Entry 7PER (electron microscopy, 35.00 A resolution (very low resolution: no residue pairs are listed; an interface is given only as per-side residue counts)); this record covers chains P and V of the 24 polymer chains in the assembly.

Chain P (and V):
Molecule: Nuclear pore complex protein Nup205
From: Homo sapiens
Notes: chain V of this document is another copy of the same molecule, construct and numbering; everything in this record applies to it too
UniProt: Q92621 (NU205_HUMAN); residues 1-2012 here = UniProt positions 1-2012
Chain sequence (2012 residues; each row starts with the number of its first residue):
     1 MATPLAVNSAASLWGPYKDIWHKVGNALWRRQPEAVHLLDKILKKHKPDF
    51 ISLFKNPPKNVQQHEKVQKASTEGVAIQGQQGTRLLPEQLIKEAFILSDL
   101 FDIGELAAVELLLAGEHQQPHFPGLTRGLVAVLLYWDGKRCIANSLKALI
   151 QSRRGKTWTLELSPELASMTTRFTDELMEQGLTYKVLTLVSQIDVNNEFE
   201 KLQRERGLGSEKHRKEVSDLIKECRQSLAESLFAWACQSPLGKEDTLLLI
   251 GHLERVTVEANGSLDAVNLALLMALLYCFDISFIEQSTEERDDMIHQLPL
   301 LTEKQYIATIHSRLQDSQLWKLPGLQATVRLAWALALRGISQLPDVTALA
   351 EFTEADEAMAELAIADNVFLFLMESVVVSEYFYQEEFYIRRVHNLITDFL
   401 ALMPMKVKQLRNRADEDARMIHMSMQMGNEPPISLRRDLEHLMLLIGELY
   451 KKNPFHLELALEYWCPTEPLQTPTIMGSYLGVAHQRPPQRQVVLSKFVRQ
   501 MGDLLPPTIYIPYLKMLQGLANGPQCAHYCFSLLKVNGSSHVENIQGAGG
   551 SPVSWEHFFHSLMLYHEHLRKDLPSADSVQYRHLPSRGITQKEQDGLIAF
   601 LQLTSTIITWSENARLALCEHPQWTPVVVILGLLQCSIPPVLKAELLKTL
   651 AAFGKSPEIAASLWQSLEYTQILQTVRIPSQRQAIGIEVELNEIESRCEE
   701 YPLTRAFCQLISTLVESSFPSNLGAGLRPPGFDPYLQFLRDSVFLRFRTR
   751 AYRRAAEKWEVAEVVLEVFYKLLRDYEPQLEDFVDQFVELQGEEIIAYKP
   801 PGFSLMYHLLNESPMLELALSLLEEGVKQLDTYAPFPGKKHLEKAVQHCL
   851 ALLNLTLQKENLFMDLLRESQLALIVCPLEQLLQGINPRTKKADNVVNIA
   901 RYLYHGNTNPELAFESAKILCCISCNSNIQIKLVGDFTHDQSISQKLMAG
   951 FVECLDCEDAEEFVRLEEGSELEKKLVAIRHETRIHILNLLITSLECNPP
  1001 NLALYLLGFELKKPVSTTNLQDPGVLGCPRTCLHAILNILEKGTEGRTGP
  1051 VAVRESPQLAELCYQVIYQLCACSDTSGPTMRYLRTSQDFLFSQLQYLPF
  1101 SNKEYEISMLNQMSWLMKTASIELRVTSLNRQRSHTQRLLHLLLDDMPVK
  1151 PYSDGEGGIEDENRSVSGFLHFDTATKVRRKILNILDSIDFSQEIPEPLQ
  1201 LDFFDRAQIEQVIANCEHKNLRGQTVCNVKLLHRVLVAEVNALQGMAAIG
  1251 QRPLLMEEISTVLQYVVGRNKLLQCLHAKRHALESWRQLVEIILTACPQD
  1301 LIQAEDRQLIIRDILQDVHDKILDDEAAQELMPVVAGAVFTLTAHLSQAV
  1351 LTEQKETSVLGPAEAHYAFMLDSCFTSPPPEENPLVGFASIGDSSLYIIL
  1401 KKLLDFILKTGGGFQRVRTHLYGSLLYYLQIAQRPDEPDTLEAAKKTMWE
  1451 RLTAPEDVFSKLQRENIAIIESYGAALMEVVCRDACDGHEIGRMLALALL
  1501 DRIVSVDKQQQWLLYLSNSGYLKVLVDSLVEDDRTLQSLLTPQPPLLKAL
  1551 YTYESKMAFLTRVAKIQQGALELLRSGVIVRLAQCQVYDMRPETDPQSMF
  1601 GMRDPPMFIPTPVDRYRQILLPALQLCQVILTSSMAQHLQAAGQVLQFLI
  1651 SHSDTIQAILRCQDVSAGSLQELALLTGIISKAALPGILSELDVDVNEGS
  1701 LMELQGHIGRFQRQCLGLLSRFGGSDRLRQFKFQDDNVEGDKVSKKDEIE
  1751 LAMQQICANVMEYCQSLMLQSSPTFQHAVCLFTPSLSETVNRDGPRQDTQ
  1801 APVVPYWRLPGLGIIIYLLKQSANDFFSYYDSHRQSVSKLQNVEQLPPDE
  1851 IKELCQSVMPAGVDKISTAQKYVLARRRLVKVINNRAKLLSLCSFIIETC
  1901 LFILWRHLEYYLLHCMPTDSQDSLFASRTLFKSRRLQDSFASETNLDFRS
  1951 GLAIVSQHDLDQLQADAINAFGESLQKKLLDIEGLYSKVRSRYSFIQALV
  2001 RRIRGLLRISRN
Not modelled in the structure: 1-8, 26-37, 76-81, 120-128, 155-163, 175-180, 257-262, 287-303, 380-383, 421-426, 455-457, 468-492, 538-552, 574-590, 621-624, 640-641, 671, 681-685, 745, 752-753, 784-791, 813, 828-838, 873-875, 889-891, 907-908, 925-1391, 1596-1606, 1693-2012

Chain P / chain V interface:
At this resolution (35 A) residue pairs are not listed: 23 residues of chain P and 16 of chain V lie at the interface.

Summary:
The interface between chain P and chain V involves 23 residues on one side and 16 on the other.
Chain P and chain V are both Nuclear pore complex protein Nup205 (Homo sapiens); the structure, Model of the
inner ring of the human nuclear pore complex, was determined by electron microscopy, deposited together with
7PEQ.
